Entry 2NRE (X-ray diffraction, 4.00 A resolution); this record covers chains F and A.

[Chain F]
Molecule: leucyl tRNA
Sequence (87 nucleotides; row label = number of the first residue in the row; note: 3 numbers in that range are skipped by the numbering (no residue carries them; nothing is unmodelled there); a row labelled like 44A-44M holds insertion residues (44A, then the next letters in order)):
     1 GCCGAGGUGG UGGAAUUGGU
   20A A
    21 GACACGCUAC CUUGAGGUGG UAGU
44A-44M GCCCAAUAGGGCU
    48 UACGGGUUCA AGUCCCGUCC UCGGUACCA
Not modelled in the structure: 1-4, 32-38, 44A-44M, 70-76
Ion coordination: K+ site 1: U17, G18; K+ site 2 near C30 (its only coordinating residue here)

[Chain A]
Molecule: tRNA pseudouridine synthase A
Source organism: Escherichia coli K12
Notes: EC 5.4.99.12
UniProt: P07649 (TRUA_ECOLI); residues 7-270 here = UniProt positions 7-270
Sequence (270 residues; each row starts with the number of its first residue):
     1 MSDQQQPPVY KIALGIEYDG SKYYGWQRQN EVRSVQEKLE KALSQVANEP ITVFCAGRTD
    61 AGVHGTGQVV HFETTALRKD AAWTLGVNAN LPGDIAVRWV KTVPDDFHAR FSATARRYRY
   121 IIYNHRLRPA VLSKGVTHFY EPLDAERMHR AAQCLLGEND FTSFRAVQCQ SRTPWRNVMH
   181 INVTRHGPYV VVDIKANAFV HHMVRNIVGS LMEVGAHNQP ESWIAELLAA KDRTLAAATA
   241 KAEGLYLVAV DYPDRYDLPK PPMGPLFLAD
Not modelled in the structure: 1-6, 168-172
Curated features (UniProtKB/Swiss-Prot):
  - region: Phe-107 to Phe-111 (RNA binding), Gln-168 to Arg-172 (Interaction with tRNA)
  - active site: Asp-60 (Nucleophile)
  - binding site (substrate): Tyr-118
  - site (Interaction with tRNA): Arg-58, Arg-78, Arg-110, Arg-126, Phe-139
  - mutagenesis: Arg-58 (R58A: Loss of activity)
What the authors report for this chain:
  - catalytic residues: Asp-60 (citing earlier work)
  - mutagenesis - R58A: abolished catalytic activity
  - mutagenesis - R58A: unchanged stability
  - mutagenesis - D60A: increased binding to tRNA
  - catalytic residues: Arg-58 (from molecular simulation)

[Interface between chain F and chain A]
Contacting residue pairs (11; chain F residue first):
  U16(F) / Arg-126(A)  hydrogen bond to the base
  U16(F) / Tyr-140(A)  base contact
  C23(F) / Ala-238(A)  sugar contact
  C23(F) / Thr-239(A)  hydrogen bond to the phosphate
  A24(F) / His-202(A)  salt bridge to the phosphate
  A24(F) / Arg-233(A)  sugar contact
  A24(F) / Thr-239(A)  phosphate contact
  C25(F) / Ala-166(A)  phosphate contact
  C25(F) / Val-167(A)  phosphate contact
  G39(F) / His-201(A)  phosphate contact
  G40(F) / Tyr-24(A)  phosphate contact
Also at the interface, not in a pair above, chain A (13 interface residues in all): Arg-128, His-138, Lys-241

[Summary]
Chain F and chain A form an interface of 6 and 13 residues respectively; the contacts include 2 hydrogen bonds
and 1 salt bridge. Polar pairs include U16(F)/Arg-126(A), C23(F)/Thr-239(A) and A24(F)/His-202(A). From the
paper: catalytic residues Asp-60(A) and Arg-58(A); R58A of chain A abolishes catalytic activity.
Here chain F is leucyl tRNA and chain A is tRNA pseudouridine synthase A (Escherichia coli K12). Entry 2NRE
(Crystal structure of pseudoudirinde synthase TruA in complex with leucyl tRNA) was determined by X-ray
diffraction, deposited together with 2NQP and 2NR0.
